PDB entry 5H7O | X-ray diffraction, 2.80 A resolution | chains A and F of the 6 polymer chains in the assembly

[Chain A]
Molecule: Tubulin alpha-1B chain
From: Sus scrofa
Reference sequence: Q2XVP4 (TBA1B_PIG); residues 1-450 here = UniProt positions 1-450
Sequence (450 residues; each row starts with the number of its first residue):
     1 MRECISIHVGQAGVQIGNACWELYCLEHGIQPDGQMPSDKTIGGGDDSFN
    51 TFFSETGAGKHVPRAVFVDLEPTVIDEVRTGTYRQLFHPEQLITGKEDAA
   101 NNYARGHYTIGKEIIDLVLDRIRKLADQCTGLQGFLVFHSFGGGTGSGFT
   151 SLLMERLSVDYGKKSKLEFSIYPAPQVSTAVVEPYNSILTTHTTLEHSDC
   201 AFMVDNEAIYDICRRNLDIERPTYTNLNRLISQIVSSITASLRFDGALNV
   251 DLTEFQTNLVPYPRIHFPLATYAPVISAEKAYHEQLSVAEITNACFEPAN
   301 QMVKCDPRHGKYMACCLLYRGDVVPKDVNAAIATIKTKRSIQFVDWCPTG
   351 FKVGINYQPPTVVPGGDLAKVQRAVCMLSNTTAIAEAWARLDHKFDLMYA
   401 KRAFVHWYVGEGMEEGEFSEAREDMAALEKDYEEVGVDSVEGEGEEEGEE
Not modelled in the structure: 438-450
Metal / ion sites: Ca2+: Asp-39, Thr-41, Gly-44, Glu-55
Ligand contacts:
  - 7Q7 (2-(1H-indol-4-yl)-4-(3,4,5-trimethoxyphenyl)-1H-imidazo[4,5-c]pyridine): Asn-101, Ser-178, Thr-179, Ala-180, Val-181
  - GTP: Gly-10, Gln-11, Ala-12, Gln-15, Ile-16, Asp-69, Glu-71, Asp-98, Ala-99, Ala-100, Asn-101, Ser-140, Gly-142, Gly-143, Gly-144, Thr-145, Gly-146, Ile-171, Pro-173, Val-177, Ser-178, Thr-179, Glu-183, Asn-206, Tyr-224, Leu-227, Asn-228, Ile-231
Curated features (UniProtKB/Swiss-Prot):
  - motif: Met-1 to Cys-4 (MREC motif)
  - active site: Glu-254
  - binding site (GTP): Gly-10, Gln-11, Ala-12, Gln-15, Glu-71, Ala-99, Ser-140, Gly-143, Gly-144, Thr-145, Gly-146, Thr-179, Glu-183, Asn-206, Tyr-224, Asn-228, Leu-252
  - binding site (Mg(2+)): Glu-71
  - modified residue: Lys-40 (N6,N6,N6-trimethyllysine), Ser-48 (Phosphoserine), Ser-232 (Phosphoserine), Tyr-282 (3'-nitrotyrosine), Arg-339 (Omega-N-methylarginine), Ser-439 (Phosphoserine), Glu-443 (5-glutamyl polyglutamate), Glu-445 (5-glutamyl polyglutamate)
  - cross-link (Glycyl lysine isopeptide (Lys-Gly)): Lys-326 (interchain with G-Cter in ubiquitin), Lys-370 (interchain with G-Cter in ubiquitin)

[Chain F]
Molecule: Tubulin tyrosine ligase
From: Gallus gallus
Reference sequence: E1BQ43 (E1BQ43_CHICK); numbering as in UniProt (aligned over 1-378)
Sequence (384 residues; each row starts with the number of its first residue):
     1 MYTFVVRDENSSVYAEVSRLLLATGQWKRLRKDNPRFNLMLGERNRLPFG
    51 RLGHEPGLVQLVNYYRGADKLCRKASLVKLIKTSPELSESCTWFPESYVI
   101 YPTNLKTPVAPAQNGIRHLINNTRTDEREVFLAAYNRRREGREGNVWIAK
   151 SSAGAKGEGILISSEASELLDFIDEQGQVHVIQKYLEKPLLLEPGHRKFD
   201 IRSWVLVDHLYNIYLYREGVLRTSSEPYNSANFQDKTCHLTNHCIQKEYS
   251 KNYGRYEEGNEMFFEEFNQYLMDALNTTLENSILLQIKHIIRSCLMCIEP
   301 AISTKHLHYQSFQLFGFDFMVDEELKVWLIEVNGAPACAQKLYAELCQGI
   351 VDVAISSVFPLADTGQKTSQPTSIFIKLHHHHHH
Not modelled in the structure: 104-125, 150-160, 248-251, 363-371, 381-384
Sequence notes: expression tag (379-384)
Ligand contacts: AMP-PCP (ACP; phosphomethylphosphonic acid adenylate ester): Lys-74, Pro-95, Ile-148, Gln-183, Lys-184, Tyr-185, Leu-186, Lys-198, Asp-200, Arg-202, Arg-222, His-239, Leu-240, Thr-241, Asn-242, Asp-318, Met-320, Ile-330, Glu-331, Asn-333

[Chain A / chain F interface]
Contacting residue pairs (26; chain A residue first):
  Gln-176(A) / Pro-56(F)
  Glu-207(A) / His-54(F)  salt bridge
  Glu-297(A) / His-306(F)
  Pro-298(A) / Leu-307(F)  hydrophobic
  Lys-304(A) / His-54(F)
  Lys-304(A) / His-308(F)
  Cys-305(A) / His-308(F)
  Asp-306(A) / Arg-66(F)
  Asp-306(A) / Leu-307(F)
  Arg-308(A) / Pro-300(F)  hydrogen bond (side chain-backbone)
  Arg-308(A) / Ala-301(F)  hydrogen bond (side chain-backbone)
  Arg-308(A) / Ile-302(F)
  Arg-308(A) / Ser-303(F)  hydrogen bond (side chain-backbone)
  Arg-308(A) / Leu-307(F)
  His-309(A) / Arg-66(F)  hydrogen bond (side chain-backbone)
  His-309(A) / Gly-67(F)
  His-309(A) / Ala-301(F)  hydrogen bond (side chain-backbone)
  Lys-338(A) / Pro-300(F)
  Ser-340(A) / Ala-301(F)
  Glu-386(A) / Gly-50(F)
  Glu-386(A) / Arg-66(F)  salt bridge
  Arg-390(A) / Gly-50(F)
  Arg-390(A) / His-54(F)
  His-393(A) / Asp-33(F)
  His-393(A) / Arg-51(F)
  Glu-433(A) / Arg-46(F)  salt bridge
Interface residues without a listed pair, chain A (16 interface residues in all): Pro-175
Interface residues without a listed pair, chain F (17 interface residues in all): Gly-53, Glu-299

[Overview]
The interface between chain A and chain F involves 16 residues on one side and 17 on the other; the contacts
include 5 hydrogen bonds and 3 salt bridges. Among the polar pairs are Glu-207(A)/His-54(F),
Glu-386(A)/Arg-66(F) and Glu-433(A)/Arg-46(F). Chain A binds GTP and compound 7Q7.
Here chain A is Tubulin alpha-1B chain (Sus scrofa) and chain F is Tubulin tyrosine ligase (Gallus gallus).
Entry 5H7O (Crystal structure of DJ-101 in complex with tubulin protein) was determined by X-ray diffraction.
